Entry 6GNA (X-ray diffraction, 1.29 A resolution); this record covers chain A.

[Chain A]
Molecule: Thioredoxin reductase
Organism: Clostridium acetobutylicum ATCC 824
UniProtKB: Q97EM8 (Q97EM8_CLOAB); residue numbers follow UniProt; this construct covers 1-285
Sequence (288 residues; row label = number of the first residue in the row; numbers below 1 keep their minus sign (Gly-2 is residue -2)):
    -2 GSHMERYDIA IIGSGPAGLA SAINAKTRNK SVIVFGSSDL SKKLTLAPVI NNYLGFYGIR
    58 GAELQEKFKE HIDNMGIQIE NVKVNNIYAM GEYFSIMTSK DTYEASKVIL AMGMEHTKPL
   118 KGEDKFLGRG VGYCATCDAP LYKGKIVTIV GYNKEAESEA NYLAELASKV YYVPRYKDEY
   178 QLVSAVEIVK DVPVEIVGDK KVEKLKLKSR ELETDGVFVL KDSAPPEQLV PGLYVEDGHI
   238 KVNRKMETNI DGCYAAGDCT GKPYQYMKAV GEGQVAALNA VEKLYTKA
Disordered / not traced: -2 to -1, 26, 285
Cystine bridges: Cys131-Cys134
Differences from the reference sequence: expression tag (-2 to 0)
Small-molecule neighbours: FAD (flavin-adenine dinucleotide): Ile9, Gly10, Ser11, Gly12, Pro13, Ala14, Gly15, Phe32, Gly33, Ser34, Leu37, Ser38, Lys39, Lys40, Leu43, Ala44, Pro45, Val46, Ile47, Asn49, Val79, Lys80, Val81, Ala108, Met109, Gly110, Asp219, Ser220, Leu226, Ala253, Gly254, Asp255, Tyr261, Gln262, Tyr263, Ala266, Gln271
Reported in the primary citation:
  - binding site for flavin-adenine dinucleotide: Tyr263
  - specificity-determining residues: Pro137 to Tyr139, Pro260 to Tyr263 (by similarity / conservation)

[Summary]
Ligands of chain A: flavin-adenine dinucleotide. From the paper: a binding site for flavin-adenine
dinucleotide at Tyr263; specificity determinants Pro137 and Pro260.
Chain A is Thioredoxin reductase (Clostridium acetobutylicum ATCC 824); the structure, Crystal structure of a
Ferredoxin-Flavin Thioredoxin Reductase from Clostridium acetobutylicum at 1.3 A resolution, was determined by
X-ray diffraction together with 6GN9, 6GNB, 6GNC and 6GND from the same study.
